Entry 6F41 (electron microscopy, 4.30 A resolution (low resolution: residue-level contacts below are approximate; hydrogen-bond / salt-bridge calls are withheld)); this record covers chains W and Y of the 23 polymer chains in the assembly.

# Chain W
Protein: Transcription factor TFIIIB component B''
Organism: Saccharomyces cerevisiae (strain ATCC 204508 / S288c)
UniProt: P46678 (TFC5_YEAST); residues 1-594 here = UniProt positions 1-594
Sequence (594 residues; numbered 1 to 594; the number before each row is that of its first residue):
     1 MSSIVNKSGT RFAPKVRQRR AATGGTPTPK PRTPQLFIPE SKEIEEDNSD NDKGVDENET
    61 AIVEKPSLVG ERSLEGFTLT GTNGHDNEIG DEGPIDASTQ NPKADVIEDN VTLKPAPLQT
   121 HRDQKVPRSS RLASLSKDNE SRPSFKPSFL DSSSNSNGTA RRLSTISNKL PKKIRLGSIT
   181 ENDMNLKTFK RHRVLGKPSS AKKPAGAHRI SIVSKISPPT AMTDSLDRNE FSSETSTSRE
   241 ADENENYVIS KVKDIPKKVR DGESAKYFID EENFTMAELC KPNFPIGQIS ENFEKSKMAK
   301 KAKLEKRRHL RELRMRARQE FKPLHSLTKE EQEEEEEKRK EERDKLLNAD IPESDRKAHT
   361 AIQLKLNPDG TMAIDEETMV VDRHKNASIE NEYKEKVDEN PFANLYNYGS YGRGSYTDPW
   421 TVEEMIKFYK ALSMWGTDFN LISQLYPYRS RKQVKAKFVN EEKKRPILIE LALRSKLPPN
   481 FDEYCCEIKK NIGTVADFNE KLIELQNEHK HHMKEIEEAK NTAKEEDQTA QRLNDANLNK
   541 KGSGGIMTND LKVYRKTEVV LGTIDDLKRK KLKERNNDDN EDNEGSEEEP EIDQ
Unresolved in the structure: 1-279, 320-359, 538-594
UniProt features mapped onto this chain:
  - modified residue (Phosphoserine): Ser49, Ser178

# Chain Y
Molecule: Template-DNA
Sequence (81 nucleotides; row label = number of the first residue in the row):
     1 CCAAATGTCC ACGAAGGGTT ACTTCGGCAA CCCATAGTTG CGAAAAAAAC ATTTATTTAT
    61 AGTAGCCGAA AATAGTGGAC G
Unresolved in the structure: 1-2, 33-41, 78-81

# Interface between chain W and chain Y
Residue-residue contacts (13; chain W residue first):
  Arg307(W) - DC66(Y)
  Arg307(W) - DC67(Y)
  Arg311(W) - DC67(Y)
  Arg311(W) - DG68(Y)
  Asn407(W) - DA64(Y)
  Asn407(W) - DG65(Y)
  Tyr408(W) - DA64(Y)
  Gly409(W) - DA64(Y)
  Tyr416(W) - DC66(Y)
  Tyr416(W) - DC67(Y)
  Arg451(W) - DT56(Y)
  Lys455(W) - DT56(Y)
  Lys455(W) - DT57(Y)
Also at the interface, not in a pair above, chain W (9 interface residues in all): Arg314

# In short
9 residues of chain W and 7 residues of chain Y are in contact.
Here chain W is Transcription factor TFIIIB component B'' (Saccharomyces cerevisiae (strain ATCC 204508 /
S288c)) and chain Y is Template-DNA. Entry 6F41 (RNA Polymerase III initially transcribing complex) was
determined by electron microscopy (same publication as 6F40, 6F42 and 6F44).
